Entry 4O1J (X-ray diffraction, 2.69 A resolution); this record covers chains A and B.

# Chain A (and B)
Molecule: Carbonic anhydrase
Organism: Sordaria macrospora
Notes: EC 4.2.1.1; chain B of this document is another copy of the same molecule, construct and numbering; everything in this record applies to it too
Reference sequence: C1L335 (C1L335_SORMA); residue numbers follow UniProt; this construct covers 2-234
Chain sequence (255 residues; numbered -10 to 244; the number before each row is that of its first residue; numbers below 1 keep their minus sign (Met-10 is residue -10)):
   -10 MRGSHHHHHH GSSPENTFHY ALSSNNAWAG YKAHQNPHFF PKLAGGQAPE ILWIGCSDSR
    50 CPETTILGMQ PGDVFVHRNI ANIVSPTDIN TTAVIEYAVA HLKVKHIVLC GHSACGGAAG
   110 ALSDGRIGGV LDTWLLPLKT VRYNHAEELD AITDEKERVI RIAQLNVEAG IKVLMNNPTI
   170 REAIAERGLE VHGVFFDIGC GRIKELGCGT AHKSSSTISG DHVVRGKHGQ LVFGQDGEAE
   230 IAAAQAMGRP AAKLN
Unresolved in the structure: -10 to 3, 201-244 (chain B: -10 to 4, 201-244)
Construct notes: initiating methionine (-10); expression tag (-9 to 1, 235-244)
Metal / ion sites: Zn2+: Cys45, His101, Cys104

# Interface between chain A and chain B
Pairs across the interface (28):
  Ser74(A) with Thr76(B), hydrogen bond
  Pro75(A) with Thr122(B); Leu125(B)
  Thr76(A) with Ser74(B), hydrogen bond; Thr122(B); Trp123(B); Pro126(B)
  Thr81(A) with Thr122(B)
  Arg115(A) with Pro167(B); Thr168(B); Glu171(B), salt bridge
  Thr122(A) with Pro75(B); Thr76(B); Thr81(B)
  Trp123(A) with Thr76(B)
  Leu125(A) with Pro75(B); Asn165(B); Pro167(B)
  Pro126(A) with Thr76(B)
  Thr129(A) with Asn165(B)
  Tyr132(A) with Asn165(B); Arg170(B), hydrogen bond
  Asn165(A) with Leu125(B); Tyr132(B)
  Pro167(A) with Arg115(B)
  Thr168(A) with Arg115(B), hydrogen bond
  Arg170(A) with Tyr132(B)
  Glu171(A) with Arg115(B), salt bridge
Also at the interface, not in a pair above, chain A (20 interface residues in all): Ile78, Glu85, Val119, Asp121
Also at the interface, not in a pair above, chain B (20 interface residues in all): Ile78, Glu85, Val119, Thr129, Asn166

# In short
The chain A/chain B interface involves 20 residues from each chain; the contacts include 4 hydrogen bonds and
2 salt bridges. Among the polar pairs are Arg115(A)-Glu171(B), Ser74(A)-Thr76(B) and Tyr132(A)-Arg170(B).
Cys45(A), His101(A) and Cys104(A) coordinate Zn2+.
Chain A and chain B are both Carbonic anhydrase (Sordaria macrospora); the structure, Crystal structures of
two tetrameric beta-carbonic anhydrases from the filamentous ascomycete Sordaria macrospora, was determined by
X-ray diffraction together with 4O1K from the same study.
